Entry 6TDZ (electron microscopy, 3.14 A resolution); this record covers chains A and N of the 26 polymer chains in the assembly.

[Chain A]
Molecule: subunit alpha
Source organism: Euglena gracilis
Amino-acid sequence (561 residues; each row starts with the number of its first residue):
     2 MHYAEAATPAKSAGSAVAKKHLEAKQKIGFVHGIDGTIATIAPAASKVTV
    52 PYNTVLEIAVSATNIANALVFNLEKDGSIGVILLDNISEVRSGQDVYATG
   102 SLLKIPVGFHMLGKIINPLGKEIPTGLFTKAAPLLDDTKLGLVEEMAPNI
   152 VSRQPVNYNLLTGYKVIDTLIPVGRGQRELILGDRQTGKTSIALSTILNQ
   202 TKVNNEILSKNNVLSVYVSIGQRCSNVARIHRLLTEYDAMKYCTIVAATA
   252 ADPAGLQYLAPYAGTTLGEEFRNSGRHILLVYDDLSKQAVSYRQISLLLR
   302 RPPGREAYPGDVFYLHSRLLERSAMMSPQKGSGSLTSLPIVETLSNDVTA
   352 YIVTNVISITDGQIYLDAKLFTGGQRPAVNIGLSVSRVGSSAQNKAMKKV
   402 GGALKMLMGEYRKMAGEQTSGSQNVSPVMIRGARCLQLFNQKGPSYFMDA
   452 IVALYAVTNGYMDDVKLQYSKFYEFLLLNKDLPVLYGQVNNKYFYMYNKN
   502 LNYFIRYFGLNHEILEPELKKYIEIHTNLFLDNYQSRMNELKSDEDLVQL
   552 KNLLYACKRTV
Disordered / not traced: 2-24, 128-138
Bound ions: Mg2+: T191 (together with ATP)
Ligand contacts: ATP: Y165, D185, R186, Q187, T188, G189, K190, T191, S192, Q223, D284, F372, R377, P378, Q442, K443

[Chain N]
Molecule: inhibitor of F1 (IF1)
Source organism: Euglena gracilis
Amino-acid sequence (103 residues; row label = number of the first residue in the row):
     1 MAAACAVRGFTTARPMLTPNKVKVPGRKPQDEEDLTWAEADRKLTPEERY
    51 ARDKQMALLDKMTSQVEELEKSHTEQKKSNKGVKAQIEAISRQLEALKAQ
   101 LKE
Disordered / not traced: 1-19, 69-103

[Interface between chain A and chain N]
Contacting residue pairs (49; chain A residue first):
  K370(A) - A38(N)  hydrogen bond (side chain-backbone)
  L371(A) - A38(N)  hydrophobic
  G375(A) - R27(N)  hydrogen bond (backbone-side chain)
  N381(A) - E39(N)
  I382(A) - W37(N)  hydrophobic
  I382(A) - E39(N)  hydrogen bond (backbone-side chain)
  G383(A) - E39(N)  hydrogen bond (backbone-side chain)
  M409(A) - W37(N)  hydrophobic
  Y412(A) - L35(N)  hydrogen bond (side chain-backbone)
  Y412(A) - T36(N)
  Y412(A) - W37(N)  hydrophobic
  R413(A) - W37(N)
  R413(A) - E39(N)  salt bridge
  R413(A) - A40(N)
  K414(A) - E48(N)
  M415(A) - R52(N)  hydrogen bond
  A416(A) - T36(N)
  A416(A) - W37(N)  hydrogen bond (backbone-backbone)
  A416(A) - A40(N)  hydrophobic
  G417(A) - A40(N)
  G417(A) - D41(N)
  G417(A) - R42(N)
  G417(A) - T45(N)
  E418(A) - T36(N)
  E418(A) - T45(N)
  E418(A) - R49(N)  salt bridge
  E418(A) - R52(N)  salt bridge
  T420(A) - L35(N)
  S421(A) - R49(N)
  M430(A) - L35(N)  hydrophobic
  A434(A) - L35(N)  hydrophobic
  R435(A) - E33(N)  salt bridge
  L437(A) - W37(N)
  K467(A) - P29(N)  hydrogen bond (side chain-backbone)
  K467(A) - E33(N)
  L468(A) - E33(N)
  L468(A) - D34(N)
  Q469(A) - G26(N)
  Q469(A) - R27(N)
  Q469(A) - K28(N)
  Q469(A) - P29(N)
  Q469(A) - D31(N)  hydrogen bond (side chain-backbone)
  Q469(A) - E32(N)
  Y470(A) - P29(N)
  L548(A) - Q30(N)
  L551(A) - P29(N)  hydrophobic
  L555(A) - P29(N)  hydrophobic
  Y556(A) - R27(N)  hydrogen bond
  K559(A) - R27(N)
Other interface residues (no listed pair), chain A (35 interface residues in all): Q376, V380, Q419, V426, V466, K552

[Summary]
Chain A and chain N form an interface of 35 and 21 residues respectively, with 10 hydrogen bonds and 4 salt
bridges. Polar pairs include R413(A)-E39(N), E418(A)-R49(N) and E418(A)-R52(N). Ligands of chain A: ATP.
Here chain A is subunit alpha and chain N is inhibitor of F1 (IF1), both from Euglena gracilis. Entry 6TDZ
(Cryo-EM structure of Euglena gracilis mitochondrial ATP synthase, OSCP/F1/c-ring, rotational state 2) was
determined by electron microscopy (same publication as 6TDU, 6TDV, 6TDW, 6TDX, 6TDY and 6TE0).
